PDB entry 6LQL | X-ray diffraction, 1.80 A resolution | chain A

== Chain A ==
Protein: Amine oxidase
Source organism: Erythrobacteraceae bacterium CCH12-C2
Sequence (453 residues; numbered 1 to 453; the number before each row is that of its first residue):
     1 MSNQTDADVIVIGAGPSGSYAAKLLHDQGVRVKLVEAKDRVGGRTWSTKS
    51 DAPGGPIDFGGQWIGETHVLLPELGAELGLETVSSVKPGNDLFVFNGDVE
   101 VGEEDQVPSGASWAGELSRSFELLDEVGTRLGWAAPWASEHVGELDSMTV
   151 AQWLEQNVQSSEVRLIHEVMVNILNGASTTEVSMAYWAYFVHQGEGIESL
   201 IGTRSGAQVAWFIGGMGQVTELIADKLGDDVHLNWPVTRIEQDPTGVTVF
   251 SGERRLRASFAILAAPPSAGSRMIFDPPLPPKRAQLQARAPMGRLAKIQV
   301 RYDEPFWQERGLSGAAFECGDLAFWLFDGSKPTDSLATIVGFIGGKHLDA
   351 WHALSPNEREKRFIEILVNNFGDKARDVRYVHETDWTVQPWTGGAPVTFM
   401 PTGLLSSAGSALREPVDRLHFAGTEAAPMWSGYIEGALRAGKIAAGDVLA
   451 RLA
Not modelled in the structure: 1-3
Ligand contacts:
  - F0C (1-[(4-methoxyphenyl)methyl]-3,4,5,6,7,8-hexahydroisoquinoline): Trp63, Ile173, Leu174, Leu200, Ile201, Gly202, Thr203, Gln208, Leu295, Phe317, Trp325, Phe327, Phe342, Pro396, Tyr433
  - FAD (flavin-adenine dinucleotide): Ile12, Gly13, Ala14, Gly15, Pro16, Ser17, Gly18, Val35, Glu36, Ala37, Lys38, Gly42, Gly43, Arg44, Thr45, Phe59, Gly60, Gly61, Gln62, Trp63, Trp235, Pro236, Val237, Ala264, Ala265, Pro266, Ala269, Met273, Leu295, Lys297, Phe342, Trp386, Trp391, Thr392, Ala395, Pro396, Gly423, Thr424, Gly432, Tyr433, Ile434, Glu435, Ala437

== Overview ==
Ligands of chain A: flavin-adenine dinucleotide and compound F0C.
Chain A is Amine oxidase (Erythrobacteraceae bacterium CCH12-C2); the structure, Complex structure of CHAO
with product from Erythrobacteraceae bacterium, was determined by X-ray diffraction together with 6LQC from
the same study.
